PDB entry 6W23 | electron microscopy, 3.10 A resolution | chains E and F of the 7 polymer chains in the assembly

# Chain E (and F)
Molecule: ATP-dependent Clp protease ATP-binding subunit ClpA
Organism: Escherichia coli (strain K12)
Notes: chain F of this document is another copy of the same molecule, construct and numbering; everything in this record applies to it too
UniProt: P0ABH9 (CLPA_ECOLI); residues 1-758 here = UniProt positions 1-758
Amino-acid sequence (758 residues; numbered 1 to 758; the number before each row is that of its first residue):
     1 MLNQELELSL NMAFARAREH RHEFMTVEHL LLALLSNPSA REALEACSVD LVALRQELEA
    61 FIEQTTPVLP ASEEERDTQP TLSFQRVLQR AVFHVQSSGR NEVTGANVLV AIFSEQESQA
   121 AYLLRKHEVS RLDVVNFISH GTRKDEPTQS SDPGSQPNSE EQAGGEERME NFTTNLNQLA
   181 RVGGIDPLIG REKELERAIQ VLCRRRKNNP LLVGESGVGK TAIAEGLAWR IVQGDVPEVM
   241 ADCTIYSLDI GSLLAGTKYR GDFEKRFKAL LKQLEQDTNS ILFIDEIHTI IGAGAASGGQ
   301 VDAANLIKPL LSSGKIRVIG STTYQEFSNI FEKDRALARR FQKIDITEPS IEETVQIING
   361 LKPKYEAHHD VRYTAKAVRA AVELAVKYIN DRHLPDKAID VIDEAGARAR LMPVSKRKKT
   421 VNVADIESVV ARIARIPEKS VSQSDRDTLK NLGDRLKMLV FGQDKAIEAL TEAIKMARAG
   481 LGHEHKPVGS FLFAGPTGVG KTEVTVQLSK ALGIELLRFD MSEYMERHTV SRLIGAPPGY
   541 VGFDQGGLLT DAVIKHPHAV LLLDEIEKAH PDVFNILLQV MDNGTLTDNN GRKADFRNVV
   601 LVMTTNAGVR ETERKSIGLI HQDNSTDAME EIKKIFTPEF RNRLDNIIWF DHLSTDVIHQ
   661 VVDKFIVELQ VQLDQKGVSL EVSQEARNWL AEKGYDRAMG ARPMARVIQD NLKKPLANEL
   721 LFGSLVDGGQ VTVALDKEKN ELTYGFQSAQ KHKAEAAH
Unresolved in the structure: 1-168, 293-302, 747-758
Small-molecule neighbours:
  - ATP (adenosine-5'-triphosphate), molecule 1: P187, L188, I189, R191, S216, G217, V218, G219, K220, T221, A222, E225, E286, I357, L361, K364, P395, I399
  - ATP, molecule 2: L459, V460, F461, Q463, T497, G498, V499, G500, K501, T502, E503, D564, E565, N606, L653, V661, K664, F665, A701, R702
Swiss-Prot annotation at these positions:
  - binding site (ATP): G214 to T221, G495 to T502

# Interface between chain E and chain F
Contacting residue pairs (61):
  K193(E) with R435(F)
  E196(E) with R432(F), hydrogen bond (backbone-side chain)
  R197(E) with R432(F); I433(F), hydrogen bond (side chain-backbone)
  Q200(E) with E404(F); A407(F); R408(F); V429(F); R432(F); I433(F)
  C203(E) with A407(F), hydrophobic; R410(F), hydrogen bond; L411(F), hydrophobic
  R204(E) with D400(F), salt bridge; D403(F), salt bridge; E404(F), salt bridge
  R205(E) with Y365(F); H368(F), hydrogen bond; H369(F); D403(F), hydrogen bond (backbone-side chain)
  R206(E) with Y365(F); D403(F), hydrogen bond (backbone-side chain)
  K207(E) with D396(F); D400(F), salt bridge
  P237(E) with L411(F), hydrophobic
  E238(E) with V414(F)
  V239(E) with L411(F), hydrophobic
  M240(E) with L411(F), hydrophobic
  E264(E) with K258(F), salt bridge
  N305(E) with A255(F)
  L306(E) with A255(F), hydrophobic
  R335(E) with S216(F), hydrogen bond; G217(F); D396(F), salt bridge
  R339(E) with E286(F), salt bridge
  Q342(E) with E404(F), hydrogen bond
  K439(E) with K676(F)
  R446(E) with L720(F), hydrogen bond (side chain-backbone); L721(F), hydrogen bond (side chain-backbone)
  K450(E) with F722(F)
  E472(E) with K714(F), salt bridge
  K475(E) with N718(F), hydrogen bond; L721(F); F722(F)
  M476(E) with Q709(F); K713(F); K714(F); A717(F), hydrophobic
  A479(E) with K676(F); L721(F), hydrophobic
  L481(E) with L673(F), hydrophobic; K713(F)
  Y540(E) with V541(F)
  N575(E) with E523(F)
  E639(E) with E565(F); R702(F), salt bridge
  N642(E) with M699(F); R702(F); R706(F)
  L644(E) with R706(F)
  D645(E) with R706(F)
Interface residues without a listed pair, chain E (46 interface residues in all): E194, R260, D345, T347, E383, K387, V441, L449, G480, G482, K486, R641, N646
Interface residues without a listed pair, chain F (44 interface residues in all): Y259, R392, Q672, Q675, D710, L716, V726

# In short
Chain E and chain F form an interface of 46 and 44 residues respectively, with 11 hydrogen bonds and 9 salt
bridges. Among the polar pairs are R204(E)-D400(F), R204(E)-D403(F) and R204(E)-E404(F). Chain E binds ATP.
UniProt lists 16 ATP-binding residues on chain E.
Both chains are ATP-dependent Clp protease ATP-binding subunit ClpA (Escherichia coli (strain K12)). Entry
6W23 (ClpA Disengaged State bound to RepA-GFP (Focused Classification)) was determined by electron microscopy,
deposited together with 6UQE, 6UQO, 6W1Z, 6W20, 6W21, 6W22 and 6W24.
